Entry 6BM2 (X-ray diffraction, 3.40 A resolution); this record covers chains A and I of the 12 polymer chains in the assembly.

# Chain A
Protein: DNA-directed RNA polymerase II subunit RPB1
Source organism: Saccharomyces cerevisiae (strain ATCC 204508 / S288c)
Notes: EC 2.7.7.6
UniProt: P04050 (RPB1_YEAST); numbering as in UniProt (aligned over 1-1733)
Chain sequence (1733 residues; numbered 1 to 1733; the number before each row is that of its first residue):
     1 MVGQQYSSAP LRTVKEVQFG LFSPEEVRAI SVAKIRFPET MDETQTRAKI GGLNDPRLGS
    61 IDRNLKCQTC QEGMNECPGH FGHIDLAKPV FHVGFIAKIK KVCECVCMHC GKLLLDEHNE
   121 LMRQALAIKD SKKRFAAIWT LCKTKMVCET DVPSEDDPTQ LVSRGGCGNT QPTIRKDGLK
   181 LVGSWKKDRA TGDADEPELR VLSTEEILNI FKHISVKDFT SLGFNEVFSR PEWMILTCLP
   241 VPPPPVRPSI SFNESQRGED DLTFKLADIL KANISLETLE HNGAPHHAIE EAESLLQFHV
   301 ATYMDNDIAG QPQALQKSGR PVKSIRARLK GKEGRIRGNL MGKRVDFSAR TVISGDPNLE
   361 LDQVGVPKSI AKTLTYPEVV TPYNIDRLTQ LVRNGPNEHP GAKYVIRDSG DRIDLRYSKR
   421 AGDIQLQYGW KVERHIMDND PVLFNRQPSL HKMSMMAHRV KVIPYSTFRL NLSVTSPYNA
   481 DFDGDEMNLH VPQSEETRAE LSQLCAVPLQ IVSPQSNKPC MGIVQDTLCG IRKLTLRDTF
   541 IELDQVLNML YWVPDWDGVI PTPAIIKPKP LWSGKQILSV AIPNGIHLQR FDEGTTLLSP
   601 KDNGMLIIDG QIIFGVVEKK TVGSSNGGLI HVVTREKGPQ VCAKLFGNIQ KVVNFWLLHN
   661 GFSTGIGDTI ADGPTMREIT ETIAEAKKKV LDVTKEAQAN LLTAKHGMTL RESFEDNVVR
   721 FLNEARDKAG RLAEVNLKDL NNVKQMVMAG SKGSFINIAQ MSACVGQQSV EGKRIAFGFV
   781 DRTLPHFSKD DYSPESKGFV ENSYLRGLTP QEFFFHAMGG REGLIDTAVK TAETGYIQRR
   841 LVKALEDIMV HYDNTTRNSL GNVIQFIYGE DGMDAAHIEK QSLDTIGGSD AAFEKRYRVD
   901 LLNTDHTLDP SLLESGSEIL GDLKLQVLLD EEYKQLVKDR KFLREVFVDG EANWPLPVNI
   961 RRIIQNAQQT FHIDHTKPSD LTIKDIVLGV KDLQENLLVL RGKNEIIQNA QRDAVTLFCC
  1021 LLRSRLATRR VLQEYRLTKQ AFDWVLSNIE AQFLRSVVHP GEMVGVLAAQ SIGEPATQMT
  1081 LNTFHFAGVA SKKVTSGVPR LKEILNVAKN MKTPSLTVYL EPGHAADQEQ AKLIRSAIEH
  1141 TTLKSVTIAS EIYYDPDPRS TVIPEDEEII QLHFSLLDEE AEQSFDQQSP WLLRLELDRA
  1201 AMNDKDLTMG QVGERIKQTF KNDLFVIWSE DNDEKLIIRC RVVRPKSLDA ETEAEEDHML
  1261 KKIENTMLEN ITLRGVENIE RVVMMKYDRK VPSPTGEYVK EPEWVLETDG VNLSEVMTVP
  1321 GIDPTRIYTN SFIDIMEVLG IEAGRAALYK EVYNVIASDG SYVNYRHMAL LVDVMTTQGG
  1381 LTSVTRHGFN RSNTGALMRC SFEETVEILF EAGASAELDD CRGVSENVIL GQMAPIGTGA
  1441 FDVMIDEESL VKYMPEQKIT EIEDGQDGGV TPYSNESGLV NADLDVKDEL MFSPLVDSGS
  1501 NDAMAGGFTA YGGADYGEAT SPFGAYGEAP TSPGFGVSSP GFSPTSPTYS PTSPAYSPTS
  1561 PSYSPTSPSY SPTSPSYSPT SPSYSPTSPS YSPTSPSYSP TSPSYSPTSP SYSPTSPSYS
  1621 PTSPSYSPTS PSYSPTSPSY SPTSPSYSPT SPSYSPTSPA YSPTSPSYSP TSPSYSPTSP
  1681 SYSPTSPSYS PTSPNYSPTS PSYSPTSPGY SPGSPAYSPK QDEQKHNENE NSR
Disordered / not traced: 1-2, 149-164, 186-200, 251-258, 1081-1092, 1176-1186, 1244-1253, 1447-1733
Curated features (UniProtKB/Swiss-Prot):
  - region: Pro248 to Asp260 (Lid loop), Asn306 to Lys323 (Rudder loop), Pro810 to Glu822 (Bridging helix)
  - binding site (Zn(2+)): Cys67, Cys70, Cys77, His80, Cys107, Cys110, Cys148, Cys167
  - binding site (Mg(2+)): Asp481, Asp483, Asp485
  - modified residue: Thr1471 (Phosphothreonine)
  - cross-link (Glycyl lysine isopeptide (Lys-Gly)): Lys695 (interchain with G-Cter in ubiquitin), Lys1246 (interchain with G-Cter in ubiquitin), Lys1350 (interchain with G-Cter in ubiquitin)
Metal / ion sites: Zn2+ site 1: Cys70, Cys77, His80; Zn2+ site 2: Cys110, Cys167; Mg2+: Asp481, Asp483, Asp485 (shared with 1 residue of chain R)

# Chain I
Protein: DNA-directed RNA polymerase II subunit RPB9
Source organism: Saccharomyces cerevisiae (strain ATCC 204508 / S288c)
UniProt: P27999 (RPB9_YEAST); residue numbers follow UniProt; this construct covers 1-122
Chain sequence (122 residues; each row starts with the number of its first residue):
     1 MTTFRFCRDC NNMLYPREDK ENNRLLFECR TCSYVEEAGS PLVYRHELIT NIGETAGVVQ
    61 DIGSDPTLPR SDRECPKCHS RENVFFQSQQ RRKDTSMVLF FVCLSCSHIF TSDQKNKRTQ
   121 FS
Disordered / not traced: 1, 117-122
Curated features (UniProtKB/Swiss-Prot):
  - zinc finger: Cys7 to Cys32 (C4-type), Ser71 to Thr111 (TFIIS-type)
  - binding site (Zn(2+)): Cys7, Cys10, Cys29, Cys32, Cys75, Cys78, Cys103, Cys106
  - modified residue: Ser40 (Phosphoserine)
Metal / ion sites: Zn2+ site 1: Cys7, Cys10, Cys29, Cys32; Zn2+ site 2: Cys75, Cys78, Cys103, Cys106

# Interface between chain A and chain I
Pairs across the interface (56; chain A residue first):
  Gln698(A) - Met97(I)
  Gln698(A) - Val98(I)
  Gln698(A) - Leu99(I)
  Gln698(A) - Ser112(I)  hydrogen bond (backbone-side chain)
  Ala699(A) - Ser112(I)
  Ala699(A) - Gln114(I)  hydrogen bond (backbone-backbone)
  Asn700(A) - Val98(I)
  Asn700(A) - Asp113(I)  hydrogen bond
  Asn700(A) - Lys115(I)
  Leu701(A) - Lys115(I)
  Thr709(A) - Lys93(I)
  Thr709(A) - Asp94(I)
  Arg711(A) - Gln87(I)  hydrogen bond
  Arg711(A) - Thr95(I)  hydrogen bond
  Arg711(A) - Ser96(I)  hydrogen bond (side chain-backbone)
  Arg711(A) - Met97(I)
  Phe714(A) - Met97(I)  hydrophobic
  Asp781(A) - Arg91(I)  salt bridge
  Arg782(A) - Thr67(I)
  Ser788(A) - Thr67(I)
  Ser788(A) - Pro69(I)
  Lys789(A) - Thr67(I)  hydrogen bond (backbone-backbone)
  Lys789(A) - Pro69(I)
  Asp790(A) - Gln87(I)
  Tyr792(A) - Gln87(I)  hydrogen bond
  Lys1144(A) - Leu48(I)
  Thr1147(A) - Leu48(I)
  Ile1148(A) - Leu48(I)  hydrogen bond (backbone-backbone)
  Ile1148(A) - Ile49(I)  hydrogen bond (backbone-backbone)
  Ala1149(A) - His46(I)
  Ser1150(A) - Arg45(I)
  Ser1150(A) - His46(I)  hydrogen bond (backbone-backbone)
  Glu1151(A) - Leu42(I)
  Glu1151(A) - Tyr44(I)
  Glu1151(A) - Arg45(I)  salt bridge
  Ile1152(A) - Pro41(I)
  Ile1152(A) - Val43(I)  hydrogen bond (backbone-backbone)
  Ile1152(A) - Tyr44(I)  hydrogen bond (backbone-backbone)
  Tyr1153(A) - Pro41(I)
  Tyr1153(A) - Leu42(I)
  Tyr1154(A) - Glu18(I)  hydrogen bond
  Tyr1154(A) - Asp19(I)
  Tyr1154(A) - Asn23(I)
  Tyr1154(A) - Arg24(I)  hydrogen bond (side chain-backbone)
  Tyr1154(A) - Leu25(I)
  Tyr1154(A) - Pro41(I)  hydrogen bond (backbone-backbone)
  Pro1156(A) - Asn23(I)
  Pro1190(A) - Glu18(I)
  Trp1191(A) - Glu18(I)
  Trp1191(A) - Leu25(I)  hydrophobic
  Asp1257(A) - Pro16(I)
  Asp1257(A) - Val43(I)
  Lys1261(A) - Tyr44(I)
  Glu1264(A) - Tyr44(I)
  Glu1264(A) - His46(I)
  Leu1268(A) - His46(I)
Other interface residues (no listed pair), chain A (32 interface residues in all): Ala697, Val1162, Asp1198
Other interface residues (no listed pair), chain I (33 interface residues in all): Glu47, Asp65, Phe86, Asn116

# Summary
The interface between chain A and chain I involves 32 residues on one side and 33 on the other, with 16
hydrogen bonds and 2 salt bridges. Among the polar pairs are Asp781(A)-Arg91(I), Glu1151(A)-Arg45(I) and
Gln698(A)-Ser112(I).
Chain A is DNA-directed RNA polymerase II subunit RPB1 and chain I is DNA-directed RNA polymerase II subunit
RPB9, both from Saccharomyces cerevisiae (strain ATCC 204508 / S288c); the structure, Pol II elongation
complex with an abasic lesion at i-1 position, was determined by X-ray diffraction together with 6BLO, 6BLP,
6BM4 and 6BQF from the same study.
